8D8K - chains a and K of the 35 polymer chains in the assembly; structure by electron microscopy, 3.13 A resolution.

[Chain a]
Molecule: 15S ribosomal RNA
From: Saccharomyces cerevisiae
Sequence (1713 nucleotides; numbered -63 to 1649; the number before each row is that of its first residue; numbers below 1 keep their minus sign (U-63 is residue -63)):
   -63 UUUUAUAUAA UAAUAAUAAU AUAUAUAUAU AUAUAUUAUU AUAUUAGUUA UAUAAUAAGG
    -3 AAAAGUAAAA AAUUUAUAAG AAUAUGAUGU UGGUUCAGAU UAAGCGCUAA AUAAGGACAU
    57 GACACAUGCG AAUCAUACGU UUAUUAUUGA UAAGAUAAUA AAUAUGUGGU GUAAACGUGA
   117 GUAAUUUUAU UAGGAAUUAA UGAACUAUAG AAUAAGCUAA AUACUUAAUA UAUUAUUAUA
   177 UAAAAAUAAU UUAUAUAAUA AAAAGGAUAU AUAUAUAAUA UAUAUUUAUC UAUAGUCAAG
   237 CCAAUAAUGG UUUAGGUAGU AGGUUUAUUA AGAGUUAAAC CUAGCCAACG AUCCAUAAUC
   297 GAUAAUGAAA GUUAGAACGA UCACGUUGAC UCUGAAAUAU AGUCAAUAUC UAUAAGAUAC
   357 AGCAGUGAGG AAUAUUGGAC AAUGAUCGAA AGAUUGAUCC AGUUACUUAU UAGGAUGAUA
   417 UAUAAAAAUA UUUUAUUUUA UUUAUAAAUA UUAAAUAUUU AUAAUAAUAA UAAUAAUAAU
   477 AUAUAUAUAU AAAUUGAUUA AAAAUAAAAU CCAUAAAUAA UUAAAAUAAU GAUAUUAAUU
   537 ACCAUAUAUA UUUUUAUAUG GAUAUAUAUA UUAAUAAUAA UAUUAAUUUU AUUAUUAUUA
   597 AUAAUAUAUU UUAAUAGUCC UGACUAAUAU UUGUGCCAGC AGUCGCGGUA ACACAAAGAG
   657 GGCGAGCGUU AAUCAUAAUG GUUUAAAGGA UCCGUAGAAU GAAUUAUAUA UUAUAAUUUA
   717 GAGUUAAUAA AAUAUAAUUA AAGAAUUAUA AUAGUAAAGA UGAAAUAAUA AUAAUAAUUA
   777 UAAGACUAAU AUAUGUGAAA AUAUUAAUUA AAUAUUAACU GACAUUGAGG GAUUAAAACU
   837 AGAGUAGCGA AACGGAUUCG AUACCCGUGU AGUUCUAGUA GUAAACUAUG AAUACAAUUA
   897 UUUAUAAUAU AUAUUAUAUA UAAAUAAUAA AUGAAAAUGA AAGUAUUCCA CCUGAAGAGU
   957 ACGUUAGCAA UAAUGAAACU CAAAACAAUA GACGGUUACA GACUUAAGCA GUGGAGCAUG
  1017 UUAUUUAAUU CGAUAAUCCA CGACUAACCU UACCAUAUUU UGAAUAUUAU AAUAAUUAUU
  1077 AUAAUUAUUA UAUUACAGGC GUUACAUUGU UGUCUUUAGU UCGUGCUGCA AAGUUUUAGA
  1137 UUAAGUUCAU AAACGAACAA AACUCCAUAU AUAUAAUUUU AAUUAUAUAU AAUUUUAUAU
  1197 UAUUUAUUAA UAUAAAGAAA GGAAUUAAGA CAAAUCAUAA UGAUCCUUAU AAUAUGGGUA
  1257 AUAGACGUGC UAUAAUAAAA UGAUAAUAAA AUUAUAUAAA AUAUAUUUAA UUAUAUUUAA
  1317 UUAAUAAUAU AAAACAUUUU AAUUUUUAAU AUAUUUUUUU AUUAUAUAUU AAUAUGAAUU
  1377 AUAAUCUGAA AUUCGAUUAU AUGAAAAAAG AAUUGCUAGU AAUACGUAAA UUAGUAUGUU
  1437 ACGGUGAAUA UUCUAACUGU UUCGCACUAA UCACUCAUCA CGCGUUGAAA CAUAUUAUUA
  1497 UCUUAUUAUU UAUAUAAUAU UUUUUAAUAA AUAUUAAUAA UUAUUAAUUU AUAUUUAUUU
  1557 AUAUCAGAAA UAAUAUGAAU UAAUGCGAAG UUGAAAUACA GUUACCGUAG GGGAACCUGC
  1617 GGUGGGCUUA UAAAUAUCUU AAAUAUUCUU ACA
Not modelled in the structure: -54 to -16, 3-7, 86-88, 167-171, 211-213, 421-477, 546-549, 564-599, 705-707, 906-910, 1075-1077, 1362-1366, 1529-1535
Ion coordination: Mg2+ site 1 near A20 (its only coordinating residue here); Mg2+ site 2 near A33 (its only coordinating residue here); Mg2+ site 3 near C54 (its only coordinating residue here); Mg2+ site 4: A55, U56, G115; Mg2+ site 5 near A110 (its only coordinating residue here); Mg2+ site 6: A116, G117, A294; Mg2+ site 7: G117, A294; Mg2+ site 8: A159, C160; Mg2+ site 9 near U256 (its only coordinating residue here); Mg2+ site 10 near G270 (its only coordinating residue here); Mg2+ site 11: A287, U288; Mg2+ site 12: A312, A313; 31 more Mg2+ sites not listed

[Chain K]
Protein: 37S ribosomal protein S18, mitochondrial
From: Saccharomyces cerevisiae
UniProtKB: P42847 (RT18_YEAST); residue numbers follow UniProt; this construct covers 1-217
Sequence (217 residues; numbered 1 to 217; the number before each row is that of its first residue):
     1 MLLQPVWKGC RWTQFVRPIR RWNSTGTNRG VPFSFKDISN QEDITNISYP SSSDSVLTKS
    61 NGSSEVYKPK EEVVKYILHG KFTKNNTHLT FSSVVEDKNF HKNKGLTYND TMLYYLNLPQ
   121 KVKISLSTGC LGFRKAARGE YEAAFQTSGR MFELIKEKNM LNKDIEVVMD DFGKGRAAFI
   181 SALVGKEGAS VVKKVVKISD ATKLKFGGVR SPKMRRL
Not modelled in the structure: 1-69, 100-106

[How chain a and chain K interact]
Pairs across the interface - 80 pairs, chain a then chain K:
  G739(a) - Phe206(K)  sugar contact
  G739(a) - Gly207(K)  hydrogen bond to the base
  A740(a) - Leu204(K)  hydrogen bond to the sugar
  A740(a) - Lys205(K)  base contact
  A740(a) - Phe206(K)  hydrogen bond to the base
  A740(a) - Gly207(K)  base contact
  A740(a) - Gly208(K)  base contact
  A741(a) - Lys203(K)  salt bridge to the phosphate
  A741(a) - Leu204(K)  sugar contact
  A741(a) - Lys205(K)  sugar contact
  U742(a) - Val209(K)  sugar contact
  U748(a) - Lys121(K)  sugar contact
  A749(a) - Lys121(K)  sugar contact
  A749(a) - Val122(K)  hydrogen bond to the sugar
  G750(a) - Val122(K)  sugar contact
  G750(a) - Lys123(K)  sugar contact
  A752(a) - Cys130(K)  sugar contact
  A753(a) - Gly129(K)  phosphate contact
  A753(a) - Cys130(K)  phosphate contact
  A753(a) - Arg134(K)  salt bridge to the phosphate
  A754(a) - Asn86(K)  hydrogen bond to the phosphate
  A754(a) - His88(K)  hydrogen bond to the phosphate
  A754(a) - Ser127(K)  phosphate contact
  A754(a) - Thr128(K)  phosphate contact
  A754(a) - Gly129(K)  hydrogen bond to the phosphate
  A754(a) - Arg138(K)  salt bridge to the phosphate
  G755(a) - Asn86(K)  hydrogen bond to the phosphate
  G755(a) - His88(K)  salt bridge to the phosphate
  G755(a) - Lys135(K)  hydrogen bond to the base
  G755(a) - Arg138(K)  salt bridge to the phosphate
  A756(a) - Asn85(K)  hydrogen bond to the phosphate
  A756(a) - Lys135(K)  base contact
  A756(a) - Arg138(K)  base contact
  U757(a) - Lys84(K)  salt bridge to the phosphate
  U757(a) - Asn85(K)  hydrogen bond to the phosphate
  U757(a) - Ala136(K)  base contact
  U757(a) - Arg215(K)  salt bridge to the phosphate
  G758(a) - Arg215(K)  salt bridge to the phosphate
  G758(a) - Leu217(K)  phosphate contact
  A760(a) - Lys135(K)  phosphate contact
  A760(a) - Ala136(K)  hydrogen bond to the phosphate
  A761(a) - Lys135(K)  salt bridge to the phosphate
  U771(a) - His88(K)  hydrogen bond to the base
  A772(a) - Lys81(K)  hydrogen bond to the phosphate
  A772(a) - His88(K)  sugar contact
  A772(a) - Thr90(K)  base contact
  A773(a) - His79(K)  sugar contact
  A773(a) - Lys81(K)  salt bridge to the phosphate
  A773(a) - Val122(K)  base contact
  U774(a) - Gln120(K)  sugar contact
  U775(a) - Asn117(K)  hydrogen bond to the phosphate
  G780(a) - Val209(K)  base contact
  C782(a) - Gly207(K)  base contact
  C782(a) - Gly208(K)  sugar contact
  U783(a) - Phe206(K)  phosphate contact
  U783(a) - Gly207(K)  sugar contact
  A784(a) - Lys205(K)  sugar contact
  A784(a) - Phe206(K)  stacking on the base
  A842(a) - Val209(K)  base contact
  G843(a) - Val209(K)  sugar contact
  G843(a) - Arg210(K)  hydrogen bond to the sugar
  C844(a) - Arg210(K)  sugar contact
  C844(a) - Ser211(K)  sugar contact
  C844(a) - Pro212(K)  phosphate contact
  C844(a) - Lys213(K)  phosphate contact
  G845(a) - Lys213(K)  hydrogen bond to the phosphate
  A846(a) - Lys213(K)  salt bridge to the phosphate
  C860(a) - Arg216(K)  hydrogen bond to the sugar
  C861(a) - Arg215(K)  hydrogen bond to the phosphate
  C861(a) - Arg216(K)  salt bridge to the phosphate
  C861(a) - Leu217(K)  sugar contact
  C862(a) - Arg215(K)  salt bridge to the phosphate
  U1598(a) - Arg216(K)  hydrogen bond to the base
  U1598(a) - Leu217(K)  sugar contact
  U1614(a) - Lys213(K)  phosphate contact
  U1614(a) - Arg216(K)  salt bridge to the phosphate
  G1615(a) - Lys213(K)  salt bridge to the phosphate
  G1615(a) - Arg216(K)  salt bridge to the phosphate
  C1616(a) - Arg210(K)  salt bridge to the phosphate
  G1617(a) - Arg210(K)  salt bridge to the phosphate
Other interface residues (no listed pair), chain a (40 interface residues in all): A759, A781
Other interface residues (no listed pair), chain K (38 interface residues in all): Thr83, Ser92, Ser125, Met214

[Summary]
40 residues of chain a and 38 residues of chain K are in contact; the contacts include 20 hydrogen bonds, 18
salt bridges and 1 aromatic stacking contact. Among the polar pairs are G739(a)-Gly207(K), A740(a)-Phe206(K)
and G755(a)-Lys135(K).
Here chain a is 15S ribosomal RNA and chain K is 37S ribosomal protein S18, mitochondrial, both from
Saccharomyces cerevisiae. Entry 8D8K (Yeast mitochondrial small subunit assembly intermediate (State 2)) was
determined by electron microscopy, deposited together with 8D8J and 8D8L.
